8QP8 - chains U and A of the 15 polymer chains in the assembly; structure by electron microscopy, 3.50 A resolution.

# Chain U
Name: Ubiquitin carboxyl-terminal hydrolase 39
From: Homo sapiens
Notes: EC 3.4.19.12
Reference sequence: Q53GS9 (UBP39_HUMAN); the author numbering skips numbers that UniProt does not, so the offset changes along the chain: 1-201 = UniProt 1-201; 203-566 = UniProt 202-565
Amino-acid sequence (565 residues; numbered 1 to 566; 1 number in that range is skipped by the numbering (no residue carries it; nothing is unmodelled there); the number before each row is that of its first residue):
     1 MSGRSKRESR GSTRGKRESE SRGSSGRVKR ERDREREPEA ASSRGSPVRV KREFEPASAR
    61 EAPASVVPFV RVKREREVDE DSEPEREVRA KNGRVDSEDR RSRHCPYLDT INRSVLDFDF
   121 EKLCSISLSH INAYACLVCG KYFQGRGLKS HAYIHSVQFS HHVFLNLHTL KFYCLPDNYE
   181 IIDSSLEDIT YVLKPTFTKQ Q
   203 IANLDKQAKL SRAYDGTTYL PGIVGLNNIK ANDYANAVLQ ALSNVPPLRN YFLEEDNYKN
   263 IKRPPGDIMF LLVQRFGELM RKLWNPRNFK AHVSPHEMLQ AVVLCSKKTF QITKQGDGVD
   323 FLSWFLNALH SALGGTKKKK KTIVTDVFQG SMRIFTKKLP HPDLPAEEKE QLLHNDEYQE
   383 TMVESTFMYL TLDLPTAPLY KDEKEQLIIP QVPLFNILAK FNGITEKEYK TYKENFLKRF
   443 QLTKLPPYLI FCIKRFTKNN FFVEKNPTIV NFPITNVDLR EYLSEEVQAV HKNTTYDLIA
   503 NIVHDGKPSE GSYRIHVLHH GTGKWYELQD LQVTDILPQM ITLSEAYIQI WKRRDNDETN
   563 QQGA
Disordered / not traced: 1-99, 557-566
Curated features (UniProtKB/Swiss-Prot):
  - zinc finger: R103 to Q200 (UBP-type)
  - binding site (Zn(2+)): C136, C139, H155, H161
  - modified residue (Phosphoserine): S46, S82
  - cross-link: K51 (Glycyl lysine isopeptide (Lys-Gly) (interchain with G-Cter in SUMO2))

# Chain A
Name: Pre-mRNA-processing-splicing factor 8
From: Homo sapiens
Reference sequence: Q6P2Q9 (PRP8_HUMAN); residue numbers follow UniProt; this construct covers 1-2335
Amino-acid sequence (2335 residues; row label = number of the first residue in the row):
     1 MAGVFPYRGP GNPVPGPLAP LPDYMSEEKL QEKARKWQQL QAKRYAEKRK FGFVDAQKED
    61 MPPEHVRKII RDHGDMTNRK FRHDKRVYLG ALKYMPHAVL KLLENMPMPW EQIRDVPVLY
   121 HITGAISFVN EIPWVIEPVY ISQWGSMWIM MRREKRDRRH FKRMRFPPFD DEEPPLDYAD
   181 NILDVEPLEA IQLELDPEED APVLDWFYDH QPLRDSRKYV NGSTYQRWQF TLPMMSTLYR
   241 LANQLLTDLV DDNYFYLFDL KAFFTSKALN MAIPGGPKFE PLVRDINLQD EDWNEFNDIN
   301 KIIIRQPIRT EYKIAFPYLY NNLPHHVHLT WYHTPNVVFI KTEDPDLPAF YFDPLINPIS
   361 HRHSVKSQEP LPDDDEEFEL PEFVEPFLKD TPLYTDNTAN GIALLWAPRP FNLRSGRTRR
   421 ALDIPLVKNW YREHCPAGQP VKVRVSYQKL LKYYVLNALK HRPPKAQKKR YLFRSFKATK
   481 FFQSTKLDWV EVGLQVCRQG YNMLNLLIHR KNLNYLHLDY NFNLKPVKTL TTKERKKSRF
   541 GNAFHLCREV LRLTKLVVDS HVQYRLGNVD AFQLADGLQY IFAHVGQLTG MYRYKYKLMR
   601 QIRMCKDLKH LIYYRFNTGP VGKGPGCGFW AAGWRVWLFF MRGITPLLER WLGNLLARQF
   661 EGRHSKGVAK TVTKQRVESH FDLELRAAVM HDILDMMPEG IKQNKARTIL QHLSEAWRCW
   721 KANIPWKVPG LPTPIENMIL RYVKAKADWW TNTAHYNRER IRRGATVDKT VCKKNLGRLT
   781 RLYLKAEQER QHNYLKDGPY ITAEEAVAVY TTTVHWLESR RFSPIPFPPL SYKHDTKLLI
   841 LALERLKEAY SVKSRLNQSQ REELGLIEQA YDNPHEALSR IKRHLLTQRA FKEVGIEFMD
   901 LYSHLVPVYD VEPLEKITDA YLDQYLWYEA DKRRLFPPWI KPADTEPPPL LVYKWCQGIN
   961 NLQDVWETSE GECNVMLESR FEKMYEKIDL TLLNRLLRLI VDHNIADYMT AKNNVVINYK
  1021 DMNHTNSYGI IRGLQFASFI VQYYGLVMDL LVLGLHRASE MAGPPQMPND FLSFQDIATE
  1081 AAHPIRLFCR YIDRIHIFFR FTADEARDLI QRYLTEHPDP NNENIVGYNN KKCWPRDARM
  1141 RLMKHDVNLG RAVFWDIKNR LPRSVTTVQW ENSFVSVYSK DNPNLLFNMC GFECRILPKC
  1201 RTSYEEFTHK DGVWNLQNEV TKERTAQCFL RVDDESMQRF HNRVRQILMA SGSTTFTKIV
  1261 NKWNTALIGL MTYFREAVVN TQELLDLLVK CENKIQTRIK IGLNSKMPSR FPPVVFYTPK
  1321 ELGGLGMLSM GHVLIPQSDL RWSKQTDVGI THFRSGMSHE EDQLIPNLYR YIQPWESEFI
  1381 DSQRVWAEYA LKRQEAIAQN RRLTLEDLED SWDRGIPRIN TLFQKDRHTL AYDKGWRVRT
  1441 DFKQYQVLKQ NPFWWTHQRH DGKLWNLNNY RTDMIQALGG VEGILEHTLF KGTYFPTWEG
  1501 LFWEKASGFE ESMKWKKLTN AQRSGLNQIP NRRFTLWWSP TINRANVYVG FQVQLDLTGI
  1561 FMHGKIPTLK ISLIQIFRAH LWQKIHESIV MDLCQVFDQE LDALEIETVQ KETIHPRKSY
  1621 KMNSSCADIL LFASYKWNVS RPSLLADSKD VMDSTTTQKY WIDIQLRWGD YDSHDIERYA
  1681 RAKFLDYTTD NMSIYPSPTG VLIAIDLAYN LHSAYGNWFP GSKPLIQQAM AKIMKANPAL
  1741 YVLRERIRKG LQLYSSEPTE PYLSSQNYGE LFSNQIIWFV DDTNVYRVTI HKTFEGNLTT
  1801 KPINGAIFIF NPRTGQLFLK IIHTSVWAGQ KRLGQLAKWK TAEEVAALIR SLPVEEQPKQ
  1861 IIVTRKGMLD PLEVHLLDFP NIVIKGSELQ LPFQACLKVE KFGDLILKAT EPQMVLFNLY
  1921 DDWLKTISSY TAFSRLILIL RALHVNNDRA KVILKPDKTT ITEPHHIWPT LTDEEWIKVE
  1981 VQLKDLILAD YGKKNNVNVA SLTQSEIRDI ILGMEISAPS QQRQQIAEIE KQTKEQSQLT
  2041 ATQTRTVNKH GDEIITSTTS NYETQTFSSK TEWRVRAISA ANLHLRTNHI YVSSDDIKET
  2101 GYTYILPKNV LKKFICISDL RAQIAGYLYG VSPPDNPQVK EIRCIVMVPQ WGTHQTVHLP
  2161 GQLPQHEYLK EMEPLGWIHT QPNESPQLSP QDVTTHAKIM ADNPSWDGEK TIIITCSFTP
  2221 GSCTLTAYKL TPSGYEWGRQ NTDKGNNPKG YLPSHYERVQ MLLSDRFLGF FMVPAQSSWN
  2281 YNFMGVRHDP NMKYELQLAN PKEFYHEVHR PSHFLNFALL QEGEVYSADR EDLYA
Disordered / not traced: 1-57, 74-83, 363-368, 659-678, 1356-1362, 1756-2067, 2320-2324
Ligand contacts: inositol hexakisphosphate (IHP): K155, R163, K442, Y580, H584, K606, K609, H610, Y613, Y614, N617, K623, G624, P625
Curated features (UniProtKB/Swiss-Prot):
  - region: M1513 to L1526 (Important for branch point selection), P2301 to A2335 (Required for interaction with EFTUD2 and SNRNP200)
  - modified residue: A2 (N-acetylalanine), S859 (Phosphoserine), S1358 (Phosphoserine), K1425 (N6,N6-dimethyllysine), K1463 (N6-acetyllysine)
  - natural variant: P2301 (P2301T: In RP13), F2304 (F2304L: In RP13), H2309 (H2309P: In RP13; H2309R: In RP13), R2310 (R2310G: In RP13; R2310K: In RP13), F2314 (F2314L: In RP13), Y2334 (Y2334N: In RP13)
  - mutagenesis: V1788 (V1788D: Strongly reduced interaction with RNA), T1789 (T1789P: Strongly reduced interaction with RNA)

# How chain U and chain A interact
Residue-residue contacts (41; chain U residue first):
  S114(U) with T1115(A)
  V115(U) with Q1111(A)
  D117(U) with P1118(A)
  F120(U) with P1118(A), hydrophobic; P1120(A), hydrophobic
  N229(U) with E1116(A); P1118(A)
  I231(U) with E1123(A)
  K292(U) with T1115(A), hydrogen bond (side chain-backbone)
  H294(U) with T1115(A), hydrogen bond (side chain-backbone); E1116(A)
  H298(U) with N1121(A), hydrogen bond
  L401(U) with W720(A); L740(A); V743(A), hydrophobic
  Y402(U) with A716(A), hydrogen bond (side chain-backbone); C719(A), hydrophobic; W720(A); I724(A); W726(A), hydrophobic; L740(A), hydrophobic; V743(A)
  K403(U) with N723(A); P725(A)
  E405(U) with P725(A)
  L409(U) with H792(A); K796(A)
  I410(U) with H792(A)
  I411(U) with H792(A); N793(A)
  N461(U) with D748(A)
  F463(U) with W749(A), hydrophobic; N752(A)
  F464(U) with D748(A); N752(A)
  E466(U) with K744(A), salt bridge
  I471(U) with K796(A)
  L533(U) with E1116(A); H1117(A)
  Q534(U) with R1163(A)
  L545(U) with K796(A), hydrogen bond (backbone-side chain)
Interface residues without a listed pair, chain U (29 interface residues in all): K232, S296, Q302, T315, D404
Interface residues without a listed pair, chain A (31 interface residues in all): F681, W717, T751, Q788, L795, D797

# Overview
29 residues of chain U face 31 of chain A across their interface, with 5 hydrogen bonds and 1 salt bridge.
Among the polar pairs are E466(U)-K744(A), K292(U)-T1115(A) and H294(U)-T1115(A). Chain A binds inositol
hexakisphosphate.
Chain U is Ubiquitin carboxyl-terminal hydrolase 39 and chain A is Pre-mRNA-processing-splicing factor 8, both
from Homo sapiens; the structure, Cryo-EM Structure of Pre-B Complex (core part), was determined by electron
microscopy together with 8QOZ, 8QP9, 8QPA, 8QPB, 8QPE and 8QPK from the same study.
